9C5C - chains D and B of the 4 polymer chains in the assembly; structure by electron microscopy, 3.60 A resolution.

== Chain D ==
Protein: AP-3 complex subunit delta-1
Source organism: Homo sapiens
UniProt: O14617 (AP3D1_HUMAN); residue numbers follow UniProt; this construct covers 18-605
Sequence (588 residues; numbered 18 to 605; the number before each row is that of its first residue):
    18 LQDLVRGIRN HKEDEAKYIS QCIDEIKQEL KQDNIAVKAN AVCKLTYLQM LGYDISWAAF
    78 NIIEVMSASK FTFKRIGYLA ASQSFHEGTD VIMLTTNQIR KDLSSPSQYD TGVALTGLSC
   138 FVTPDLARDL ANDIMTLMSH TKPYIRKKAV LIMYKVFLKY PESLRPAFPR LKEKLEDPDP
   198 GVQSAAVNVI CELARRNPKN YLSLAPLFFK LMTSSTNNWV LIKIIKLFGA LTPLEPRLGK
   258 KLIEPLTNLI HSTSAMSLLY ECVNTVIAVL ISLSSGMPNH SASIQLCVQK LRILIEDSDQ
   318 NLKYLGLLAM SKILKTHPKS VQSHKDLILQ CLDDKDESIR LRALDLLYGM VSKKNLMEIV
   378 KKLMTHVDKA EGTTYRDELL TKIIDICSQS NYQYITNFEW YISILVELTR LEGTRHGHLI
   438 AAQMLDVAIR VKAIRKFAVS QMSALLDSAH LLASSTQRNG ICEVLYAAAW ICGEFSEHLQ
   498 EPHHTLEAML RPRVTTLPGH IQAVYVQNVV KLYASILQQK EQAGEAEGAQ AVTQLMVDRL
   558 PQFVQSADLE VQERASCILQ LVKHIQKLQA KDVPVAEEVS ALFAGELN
Not modelled in the structure: 602-605

== Chain B ==
Protein: AP-3 complex subunit beta-1
Source organism: Homo sapiens
Notes: engineered mutation(s): residues 261-293 deleted
UniProt: O00203 (AP3B1_HUMAN); numbering as in UniProt; present here: 40-259, 293-650
Sequence (578 residues; row label = number of the first residue in the row; note: 33 numbers in that range are skipped by the numbering (no residue carries them; nothing is unmodelled there)):
    40 DLKKNEDLKQ MLESNKDSAK LDAMKRIVGM IAKGKNASEL FPAVVKNVAS KNIEIKKLVY
   100 VYLVRYAEEQ QDLALLSIST FQRALKDPNQ LIRASALRVL SSIRVPIIVP IMMLAIKEAS
   160 ADLSPYVRKN AAHAIQKLYS LDPEQKEMLI EVIEKLLKDK STLVAGSVVM AFEEVCPDRI
   220 DLIHKNYRKL CNLLVDVEEW GQVVIIHMLT RYARTQFVSP
   293 WDPDHRLLIR NTKPLLQSRN AAVVMAVAQL YWHISPKSEA GIISKSLVRL LRSNREVQYI
   353 VLQNIATMSI QRKGMFEPYL KSFYVRSTDP TMIKTLKLEI LTNLANEANI STLLREFQTY
   413 VKSQDKQFAA ATIQTIGRCA TNILEVTDTC LNGLVCLLSN RDEIVVAESV VVIKKLLQMQ
   473 PAQHGEIIKH MAKLLDSITV PVARASILWL IGENCERVPK IAPDVLRKMA KSFTSEDDLV
   533 KLQILNLGAK LYLTNSKQTK LLTQYILNLG KYDQNYDIRD RTRFIRQLIV PNVKSGALSK
   593 YAKKIFLAQK PAPLLESPFK DRDHFQLGTL SHTLNIKATG YLELSNWPEV APDPSVRN
Not modelled in the structure: 40-46, 293
UniProt features mapped onto this chain:
  - modified residue: S609 (Phosphoserine)
  - natural variant: L390 to Q410 (deletion: In HPS2), L580 (L580R: In HPS2)

== How chain D and chain B interact ==
Contacting residue pairs (57):
  K352(D) - N75(B)
  I446(D) - Y568(B)
  S471(D) - I628(B)
  Y483(D) - N567(B)  hydrogen bond
  Y483(D) - Y568(B)
  Y483(D) - D569(B)
  W487(D) - Y568(B)
  W487(D) - D572(B)
  E491(D) - R575(B)  salt bridge
  A520(D) - R573(B)
  V521(D) - D569(B)
  Q524(D) - D572(B)  hydrogen bond
  Q524(D) - R573(B)
  N525(D) - D572(B)
  K528(D) - D572(B)  salt bridge
  K528(D) - R575(B)
  V561(D) - P603(B)  hydrophobic
  Q562(D) - P605(B)
  Q562(D) - L606(B)
  L566(D) - K466(B)
  L566(D) - V494(B)
  L566(D) - A497(B)  hydrophobic
  L566(D) - S498(B)
  L566(D) - Q535(B)
  E567(D) - L534(B)
  E567(D) - N538(B)  hydrogen bond
  E567(D) - R573(B)
  Q569(D) - Q470(B)
  Q569(D) - K602(B)  hydrogen bond (backbone-side chain)
  Q569(D) - P603(B)
  E570(D) - W501(B)
  E570(D) - N538(B)
  E570(D) - K602(B)
  R571(D) - R573(B)
  R571(D) - F576(B)
  R571(D) - I577(B)
  S573(D) - K602(B)
  S573(D) - P603(B)
  Q577(D) - A600(B)
  L578(D) - L590(B)  hydrophobic
  H581(D) - Y593(B)
  H581(D) - K596(B)
  I582(D) - L590(B)  hydrophobic
  E595(D) - K586(B)
  E595(D) - G588(B)  hydrogen bond (side chain-backbone)
  E595(D) - A589(B)  hydrogen bond (side chain-backbone)
  E595(D) - L590(B)  hydrogen bond (side chain-backbone)
  E595(D) - S591(B)
  A598(D) - Q579(B)
  L599(D) - R575(B)
  L599(D) - F576(B)
  L599(D) - Q579(B)
  L599(D) - L580(B)  hydrophobic
  L599(D) - L590(B)  hydrophobic
  F600(D) - R575(B)  hydrogen bond (backbone-side chain)
  F600(D) - F576(B)  hydrophobic
  A601(D) - R575(B)  hydrogen bond (backbone-side chain)
Interface residues without a listed pair, chain D (37 interface residues in all): L442, H517, S563, A564, C574, L585, K588, V592, V596
Interface residues without a listed pair, chain B (38 interface residues in all): K467, L531, K542, I597, F598

== Summary ==
Chain D and chain B form an interface of 37 and 38 residues respectively, with 9 hydrogen bonds and 2 salt
bridges. Among the polar pairs are E491(D)-R575(B), K528(D)-D572(B) and Y483(D)-N567(B).
Here chain D is AP-3 complex subunit delta-1 and chain B is AP-3 complex subunit beta-1, both from Homo
sapiens. Entry 9C5C (Structure of Human Adaptor Protein Complex AP-3 in the Apo State) was determined by
electron microscopy, deposited together with 9C58, 9C59, 9C5A and 9C5B.
